8YGK - chains C and A of the 4 polymer chains in the assembly; structure by electron microscopy, 3.78 A resolution.

Chain C:
Name: SPR
From: Bacillus subtilis A29
UniProtKB: A0A162TY69 (A0A162TY69_BACIU); residue numbers follow UniProt; this construct covers 1-264
Sequence (264 residues; numbered 1 to 264; the number before each row is that of its first residue):
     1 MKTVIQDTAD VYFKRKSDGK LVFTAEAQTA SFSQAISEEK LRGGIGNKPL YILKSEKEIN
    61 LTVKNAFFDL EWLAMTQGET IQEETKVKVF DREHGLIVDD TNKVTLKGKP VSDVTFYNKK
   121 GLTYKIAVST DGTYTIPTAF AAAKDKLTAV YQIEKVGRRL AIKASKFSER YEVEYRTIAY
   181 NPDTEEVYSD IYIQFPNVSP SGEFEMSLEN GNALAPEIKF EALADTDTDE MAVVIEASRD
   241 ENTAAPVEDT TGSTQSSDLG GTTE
Not modelled in the structure: 79-167, 241-264

Chain A:
Name: SIR2-like domain-containing protein
From: Bacillus subtilis A29
UniProtKB: D4G637 (D4G637_BACNB); residue numbers follow UniProt; this construct covers 298-1005
Sequence (708 residues; each row starts with the number of its first residue):
   298 ENKFITKDDE VIDYIYGKIS PLFALQYIRK IDLKHVFEYD YHFEVNGTVV RHKNKGFGYM
   358 ERFFELKESC DERSKLSKKQ YERFNALFNF FEKNGVICMA KDAGTLNTSI EINSLAYHGK
   418 YDVMKKFIEE QSVSIEDDYK KAFFLACLGR WEESYDLYSN IILNSIDESN GCVYYLSQIN
   478 RYRIYQSITQ AVTQFNGLGL LTFGRHYKPF TDEFLARIER EMTNFNIDDL FNGMPFEFQK
   538 KYKILEFLSD NQFLYDDTVK LFELTNKVRS EMSEGSYSFG MSSDIVVLLR LYDNLRFLYE
   598 NCLWSVSFHE FHQYIRNSMS LLIEKAEYER TRDIDELGFS FFGKKSGFFM EYYDFVNISR
   658 HFKIDDIKNL ERSCSIDKIR FGEQEKIEEY LVGIAEEITK QFSANGMNVV FYTQFISEAK
   718 AALYFAKYVK LSEEGLGKIV KALLFYFPER DLDIGKRYVW LERLTKCNEL PKSIISIIDD
   778 FLVLQAEKHI DQNYSEVSSN GLYSRDYGAL IKHFEKNFIS KRLSEITLCL TQDKQKQIDF
   838 LFKLLPLLST NAKSHLLSFK SVENINDLMN GIRIGLIDEF TPEHEELIIE YLETRKVNYI
   898 VEKEKGIQTF SSNDYMSTFG IWYFLEEINN SKMEEFIGMD DQYDFFVDPE NFDYKKFIPS
   958 WLKNYNDKLL GKIAGNKHMK HHVIEVLKER VKNSNDKRYL EILMNYFI

Chain C / chain A interface:
Contacting residue pairs (33; chain C residue first):
  Met1(C) with Asn404(A), hydrogen bond (backbone-backbone); Thr405(A), hydrogen bond (backbone-backbone); Ser406(A)
  Lys2(C) with Thr405(A); Ser406(A); Ile407(A); Tyr650(A)
  Thr3(C) with Thr405(A); Ile407(A)
  Val4(C) with Asn404(A); Thr405(A); Leu586(A), hydrophobic
  Ile5(C) with Leu403(A); Asn404(A), hydrogen bond (backbone-side chain)
  Gln6(C) with Asn343(A); Leu403(A); Met578(A), hydrogen bond
  Asp7(C) with Phe576(A); Gly577(A), hydrogen bond (side chain-backbone)
  Ala27(C) with Phe576(A)
  Gln28(C) with Phe576(A); Met578(A)
  Ala30(C) with Tyr574(A); Phe576(A), hydrophobic
  Phe32(C) with Ser573(A); Tyr574(A), hydrogen bond (backbone-backbone); Leu634(A), hydrophobic
  Ser33(C) with Glu571(A)
  Gln34(C) with Glu571(A)
  Thr177(C) with Phe638(A)
  Ile191(C) with Phe638(A), hydrophobic
  Asn212(C) with His349(A)
  Ala213(C) with His339(A)
Other interface residues (no listed pair), chain C (24 interface residues in all): Thr29, Ser31, Ala35, Tyr175, Ala179, Ile193, Gly211
Other interface residues (no listed pair), chain A (25 interface residues in all): Thr402, Glu408, Ser575, Ile582, Tyr589, Ser637, Glu648

Summary:
Chain C and chain A form an interface of 24 and 25 residues respectively; the contacts include 6 hydrogen
bonds. Polar pairs include Ile5(C)-Asn404(A), Gln6(C)-Met578(A) and Asp7(C)-Gly577(A).
Chain C is SPR and chain A is SIR2-like domain-containing protein, both from Bacillus subtilis A29; the
structure, The dimer Structure of SPR-DSR2(CTD) complex, was determined by electron microscopy (same
publication as 8YGC, 8YGF, 8YGN, 8YGO and 8YGP).
